Entry 1QHX (X-ray diffraction, 2.50 A resolution); this record covers chain A.

== Chain A ==
Molecule: Protein (chloramphenicol phosphotransferase)
Organism: Streptomyces venezuelae
Notes: EC 2.7.1.-
UniProt: Q56148 (CPT_STRVL); numbering as in UniProt (aligned over 1-178)
Amino-acid sequence (178 residues; row label = number of the first residue in the row):
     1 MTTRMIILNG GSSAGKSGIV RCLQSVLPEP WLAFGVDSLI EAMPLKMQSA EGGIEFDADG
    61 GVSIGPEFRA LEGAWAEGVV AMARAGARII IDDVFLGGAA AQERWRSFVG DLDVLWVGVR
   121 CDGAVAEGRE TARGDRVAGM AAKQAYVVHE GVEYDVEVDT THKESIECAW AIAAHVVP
Bound ions: Mg2+: Ser-17, Asp-92 (together with ATP)
Small-molecule neighbours: ATP (adenosine-5'-triphosphate): Gly-11, Ser-12, Ser-13, Ala-14, Gly-15, Lys-16, Ser-17, Gly-18, Val-36, Asp-37, Asp-92, Val-94, Arg-129, Arg-133, Arg-136, Thr-160, Lys-163, Glu-164, Ser-165
What the authors report for this chain:
  - binding site for ATP: Ser-12, Ser-13, Gly-15, Lys-16, Ser-17, Arg-129, Arg-133, Arg-136, Lys-163, Ser-165
  - Mg2+ coordination: Ser-17, Asp-92
  - catalytic residues: Ser-12, Lys-16, Ser-17, Asp-37, Arg-133, Arg-136 (proposed by the authors, not directly observed)

== In short ==
Ligands of chain A: ATP. The Mg2+ site is built by Ser-17 and Asp-92. From the paper: catalytic residues
Ser-12, Lys-16 and Ser-17 among others; a binding site for ATP at Ser-12, Ser-13 and Gly-15 among others.
Chain A is Protein (chloramphenicol phosphotransferase) (Streptomyces venezuelae); the structure,
Chloramphenicol phosphotransferase in complex with ATP from streptomyces venezuelae, was determined by X-ray
diffraction, deposited together with 1QHN, 1QHY and 1QHS.
